PDB entry 9GG1 | electron microscopy, 2.26 A resolution | chains A and B of the 4 polymer chains in the assembly

== Chain A (and B) ==
Molecule: Isoform Tau-D of Microtubule-associated protein tau
From: Homo sapiens
Notes: chain B of this document is another copy of the same molecule, construct and numbering; everything in this record applies to it too
UniProt: P10636 (TAU_HUMAN), isoform P10636-6; residues 273-379 here correspond to UniProt positions 215-321 (UniProt number = residue number - 58)
Chain sequence (107 residues; row label = number of the first residue in the row):
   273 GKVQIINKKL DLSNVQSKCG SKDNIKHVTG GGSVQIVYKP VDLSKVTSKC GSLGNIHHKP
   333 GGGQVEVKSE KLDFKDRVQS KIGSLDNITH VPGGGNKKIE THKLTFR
Sequence notes: variant T301 (Pro243 in P10636)
Reported in the primary citation:
  - contacts within the chain: T301-S352

== Chain A / chain B interface ==
Contacting residue pairs (253; chain A residue first):
  G273(A) - G273(B)
  K274(A) - G273(B)  hydrogen bond (backbone-backbone)
  K274(A) - K274(B)
  K274(A) - V275(B)  hydrogen bond (backbone-backbone)
  V275(A) - V275(B)
  V275(A) - L376(B)  hydrophobic
  V275(A) - F378(B)  hydrophobic
  Q276(A) - V275(B)  hydrogen bond (backbone-backbone)
  Q276(A) - Q276(B)  hydrogen bond
  Q276(A) - I277(B)  hydrogen bond (backbone-backbone)
  Q276(A) - L376(B)
  I277(A) - I277(B)
  I277(A) - H374(B)
  I277(A) - L376(B)  hydrophobic
  I278(A) - Q276(B)
  I278(A) - I277(B)  hydrogen bond (backbone-backbone)
  I278(A) - I278(B)
  I278(A) - N279(B)  hydrogen bond (backbone-backbone)
  N279(A) - N279(B)
  K280(A) - N279(B)  hydrogen bond (backbone-backbone)
  K280(A) - K280(B)
  K281(A) - N279(B)  hydrogen bond (backbone-backbone)
  K281(A) - K281(B)
  K281(A) - E372(B)  salt bridge
  L282(A) - K281(B)  hydrogen bond (backbone-backbone)
  L282(A) - L282(B)
  L282(A) - D283(B)  hydrogen bond (backbone-backbone)
  D283(A) - D283(B)
  L284(A) - D283(B)  hydrogen bond (backbone-backbone)
  L284(A) - L284(B)
  L284(A) - S285(B)
  S285(A) - D283(B)
  S285(A) - S285(B)
  S285(A) - K370(B)  hydrogen bond
  N286(A) - S285(B)  hydrogen bond (backbone-backbone)
  N286(A) - N286(B)
  N286(A) - V287(B)  hydrogen bond (backbone-backbone)
  V287(A) - V287(B)
  V287(A) - N368(B)
  V287(A) - K370(B)
  Q288(A) - V287(B)  hydrogen bond (backbone-backbone)
  Q288(A) - Q288(B)  hydrogen bond
  Q288(A) - S289(B)  hydrogen bond (backbone-backbone)
  Q288(A) - N368(B)  hydrogen bond (backbone-side chain)
  S289(A) - S289(B)
  S289(A) - G366(B)
  S289(A) - N368(B)
  K290(A) - S289(B)  hydrogen bond (backbone-backbone)
  K290(A) - K290(B)
  K290(A) - C291(B)  hydrogen bond (backbone-backbone)
  C291(A) - C291(B)
  C291(A) - V363(B)  hydrophobic
  C291(A) - G366(B)
  G292(A) - C291(B)  hydrogen bond (backbone-backbone)
  G292(A) - G292(B)
  G292(A) - S293(B)  hydrogen bond (backbone-backbone)
  G292(A) - T361(B)
  G292(A) - V363(B)
  S293(A) - S293(B)
  S293(A) - T361(B)  hydrogen bond
  K294(A) - S293(B)  hydrogen bond (backbone-backbone)
  K294(A) - K294(B)
  K294(A) - D295(B)  hydrogen bond (backbone-backbone)
  D295(A) - D295(B)
  N296(A) - D295(B)  hydrogen bond (backbone-backbone)
  N296(A) - N296(B)  hydrogen bond
  N296(A) - I297(B)  hydrogen bond (backbone-backbone)
  I297(A) - I297(B)  hydrogen bond (backbone-backbone)
  I297(A) - K298(B)  hydrogen bond (backbone-backbone)
  K298(A) - K298(B)
  K298(A) - N359(B)
  H299(A) - K298(B)  hydrogen bond (backbone-backbone)
  H299(A) - H299(B)  hydrogen bond (backbone-backbone)
  V300(A) - H299(B)  hydrogen bond (backbone-backbone)
  V300(A) - V300(B)
  V300(A) - T301(B)  hydrogen bond (backbone-backbone)
  T301(A) - T301(B)
  G302(A) - T301(B)  hydrogen bond (backbone-backbone)
  G302(A) - G302(B)
  G302(A) - G303(B)  hydrogen bond (backbone-backbone)
  G303(A) - G303(B)  hydrogen bond (backbone-backbone)
  G303(A) - G304(B)
  G304(A) - G303(B)
  G304(A) - G304(B)  hydrogen bond (backbone-backbone)
  G304(A) - S305(B)  hydrogen bond (backbone-backbone)
  S305(A) - S305(B)
  V306(A) - V300(B)  hydrophobic
  V306(A) - T301(B)
  V306(A) - S305(B)  hydrogen bond (backbone-backbone)
  V306(A) - V306(B)
  V306(A) - Q307(B)  hydrogen bond (backbone-backbone)
  Q307(A) - Q307(B)  hydrogen bond
  I308(A) - I297(B)  hydrophobic
  I308(A) - Q307(B)  hydrogen bond (backbone-backbone)
  I308(A) - I308(B)
  I308(A) - V309(B)  hydrogen bond (backbone-backbone)
  V309(A) - V309(B)
  Y310(A) - N296(B)  hydrogen bond
  Y310(A) - V309(B)  hydrogen bond (backbone-backbone)
  Y310(A) - Y310(B)  hydrophobic
  Y310(A) - K311(B)  hydrogen bond (backbone-backbone)
  K311(A) - K311(B)
  P312(A) - P312(B)
  V313(A) - P312(B)  hydrogen bond (backbone-backbone)
  V313(A) - V313(B)
  V313(A) - D314(B)  hydrogen bond (backbone-backbone)
  D314(A) - D314(B)
  L315(A) - D314(B)  hydrogen bond (backbone-backbone)
  L315(A) - L315(B)
  S316(A) - D314(B)  hydrogen bond (backbone-backbone)
  S316(A) - S316(B)
  K317(A) - S316(B)  hydrogen bond (backbone-backbone)
  K317(A) - K317(B)
  K317(A) - V318(B)  hydrogen bond (backbone-backbone)
  V318(A) - V318(B)
  T319(A) - V318(B)  hydrogen bond (backbone-backbone)
  T319(A) - T319(B)
  T319(A) - S320(B)  hydrogen bond (backbone-backbone)
  S320(A) - S320(B)
  K321(A) - S320(B)  hydrogen bond (backbone-backbone)
  K321(A) - K321(B)
  K321(A) - C322(B)  hydrogen bond (backbone-backbone)
  C322(A) - C322(B)
  G323(A) - C322(B)  hydrogen bond (backbone-backbone)
  S324(A) - S324(B)
  S324(A) - L325(B)  hydrogen bond (backbone-backbone)
  L325(A) - L325(B)
  G326(A) - G323(B)
  G326(A) - G326(B)
  N327(A) - C322(B)
  N327(A) - G326(B)  hydrogen bond (backbone-backbone)
  N327(A) - N327(B)  hydrogen bond
  N327(A) - I328(B)  hydrogen bond (backbone-backbone)
  N327(A) - H329(B)
  I328(A) - S320(B)
  I328(A) - C322(B)  hydrophobic
  I328(A) - I328(B)
  H329(A) - I328(B)  hydrogen bond (backbone-backbone)
  H329(A) - H329(B)
  H329(A) - H330(B)  hydrogen bond (backbone-backbone)
  H330(A) - H330(B)
  K331(A) - H330(B)  hydrogen bond (backbone-backbone)
  K331(A) - K331(B)
  P332(A) - H330(B)
  P332(A) - P332(B)  hydrophobic
  G333(A) - P332(B)  hydrogen bond (backbone-backbone)
  G333(A) - G333(B)
  G334(A) - G334(B)
  G334(A) - G335(B)  hydrogen bond (backbone-backbone)
  G335(A) - G335(B)
  G335(A) - Q336(B)
  Q336(A) - P312(B)  hydrogen bond (side chain-backbone)
  Q336(A) - V313(B)
  Q336(A) - D314(B)
  Q336(A) - Q336(B)  hydrogen bond
  Q336(A) - V337(B)  hydrogen bond (backbone-backbone)
  V337(A) - V309(B)  hydrophobic
  V337(A) - P312(B)  hydrophobic
  V337(A) - V337(B)
  E338(A) - V337(B)  hydrogen bond (backbone-backbone)
  E338(A) - E338(B)
  E338(A) - V339(B)  hydrogen bond (backbone-backbone)
  V339(A) - Q307(B)
  V339(A) - V309(B)  hydrophobic
  V339(A) - V339(B)
  K340(A) - Q307(B)  hydrogen bond (backbone-side chain)
  K340(A) - V339(B)  hydrogen bond (backbone-backbone)
  K340(A) - K340(B)
  K340(A) - S341(B)  hydrogen bond (backbone-backbone)
  S341(A) - S305(B)  hydrogen bond
  S341(A) - Q307(B)
  S341(A) - S341(B)
  E342(A) - K340(B)  salt bridge
  E342(A) - S341(B)  hydrogen bond (backbone-backbone)
  E342(A) - E342(B)
  E342(A) - K343(B)  hydrogen bond (backbone-backbone)
  K343(A) - K343(B)  hydrogen bond (backbone-backbone)
  K343(A) - L344(B)  hydrogen bond (backbone-backbone)
  L344(A) - L344(B)
  D345(A) - L344(B)  hydrogen bond (backbone-backbone)
  D345(A) - D345(B)
  D345(A) - F346(B)  hydrogen bond (backbone-backbone)
  F346(A) - G303(B)
  F346(A) - G304(B)
  F346(A) - F346(B)  hydrophobic
  K347(A) - F346(B)  hydrogen bond (backbone-backbone)
  K347(A) - K347(B)
  D348(A) - K347(B)  hydrogen bond (backbone-backbone)
  D348(A) - D348(B)
  D348(A) - R349(B)  salt bridge
  R349(A) - R349(B)
  R349(A) - V350(B)  hydrogen bond (backbone-backbone)
  V350(A) - V350(B)
  Q351(A) - V350(B)  hydrogen bond (backbone-backbone)
  Q351(A) - Q351(B)
  Q351(A) - S352(B)  hydrogen bond (backbone-backbone)
  S352(A) - S352(B)
  K353(A) - S352(B)  hydrogen bond (backbone-backbone)
  K353(A) - K353(B)
  K353(A) - I354(B)  hydrogen bond (backbone-backbone)
  I354(A) - H299(B)
  I354(A) - I354(B)
  G355(A) - I354(B)  hydrogen bond (backbone-backbone)
  G355(A) - G355(B)  hydrogen bond (backbone-backbone)
  S356(A) - G355(B)  hydrogen bond (backbone-backbone)
  S356(A) - S356(B)
  S356(A) - L357(B)  hydrogen bond (backbone-backbone)
  L357(A) - L357(B)
  L357(A) - N359(B)
  D358(A) - L357(B)  hydrogen bond (backbone-backbone)
  D358(A) - D358(B)
  D358(A) - N359(B)  hydrogen bond (backbone-backbone)
  N359(A) - N359(B)  hydrogen bond
  I360(A) - N359(B)  hydrogen bond (backbone-backbone)
  I360(A) - I360(B)
  I360(A) - T361(B)  hydrogen bond (backbone-backbone)
  T361(A) - T361(B)
  H362(A) - T361(B)  hydrogen bond (backbone-backbone)
  H362(A) - H362(B)  hydrogen bond
  H362(A) - V363(B)  hydrogen bond (backbone-backbone)
  V363(A) - V363(B)
  P364(A) - H362(B)
  P364(A) - V363(B)
  G365(A) - V363(B)  hydrogen bond (backbone-backbone)
  G365(A) - P364(B)
  G365(A) - G365(B)
  G366(A) - G365(B)  hydrogen bond (backbone-backbone)
  G366(A) - G366(B)
  G367(A) - G367(B)
  G367(A) - N368(B)  hydrogen bond (backbone-backbone)
  N368(A) - N368(B)  hydrogen bond
  K369(A) - N368(B)  hydrogen bond (backbone-backbone)
  K369(A) - K369(B)
  K369(A) - K370(B)  hydrogen bond (backbone-backbone)
  K370(A) - K370(B)
  I371(A) - K370(B)  hydrogen bond (backbone-backbone)
  I371(A) - I371(B)
  I371(A) - E372(B)  hydrogen bond (backbone-backbone)
  E372(A) - E372(B)
  T373(A) - E372(B)  hydrogen bond (backbone-backbone)
  T373(A) - T373(B)
  T373(A) - H374(B)  hydrogen bond (backbone-backbone)
  H374(A) - H374(B)
  K375(A) - H374(B)  hydrogen bond (backbone-backbone)
  K375(A) - K375(B)
  K375(A) - L376(B)  hydrogen bond (backbone-backbone)
  L376(A) - L376(B)
  T377(A) - L376(B)  hydrogen bond (backbone-backbone)
  T377(A) - T377(B)
  T377(A) - F378(B)  hydrogen bond (backbone-backbone)
  F378(A) - F378(B)  hydrophobic
  R379(A) - F378(B)  hydrogen bond (backbone-backbone)
  R379(A) - R379(B)

== In short ==
The chain A/chain B interface involves 107 residues from each chain; the contacts include 117 hydrogen bonds
and 3 salt bridges. Polar pairs include K281(A)-E372(B), E342(A)-K340(B) and D348(A)-R349(B). From the paper:
contacts within the chain involving T301(A) and S352(A).
Chain A and chain B are both Isoform Tau-D of Microtubule-associated protein tau (Homo sapiens); the
structure, P301T type I tau filaments from human brain, was determined by electron microscopy together with
9GG0 and 9GG6 from the same study.
